9C28 - chains A and B of the 10 polymer chains in the assembly; structure by electron microscopy, 3.12 A resolution.

# Chain A (and B)
Protein: Glutamine synthetase
Source organism: Rattus norvegicus
Notes: EC 6.3.1.2, 2.3.1.225; chain B of this document is another copy of the same molecule, construct and numbering; everything in this record applies to it too
Reference sequence: P09606 (GLNA_RAT); residue numbers follow UniProt; this construct covers 1-373
Chain sequence (373 residues; row label = number of the first residue in the row):
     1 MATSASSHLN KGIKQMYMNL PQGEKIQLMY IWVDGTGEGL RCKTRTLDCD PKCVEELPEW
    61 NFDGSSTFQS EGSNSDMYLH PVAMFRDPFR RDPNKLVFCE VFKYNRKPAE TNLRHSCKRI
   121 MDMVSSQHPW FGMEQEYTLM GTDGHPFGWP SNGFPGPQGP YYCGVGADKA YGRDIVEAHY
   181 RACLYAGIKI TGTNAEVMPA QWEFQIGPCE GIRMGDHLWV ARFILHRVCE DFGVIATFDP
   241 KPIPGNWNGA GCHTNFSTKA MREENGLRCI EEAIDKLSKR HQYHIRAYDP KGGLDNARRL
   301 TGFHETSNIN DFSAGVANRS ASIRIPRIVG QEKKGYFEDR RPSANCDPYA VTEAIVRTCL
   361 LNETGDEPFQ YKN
Unresolved in the structure: 1, 304-305, 372-373
Ion coordination: Mn2+ near Glu203 (its only coordinating residue here)
UniProt features mapped onto this chain:
  - region: Ala2 to Lys25 (Required for glutamine-induced ubiquitination by CRL4(CRBN) and proteasomal degradation)
  - binding site (ATP): Glu134, Glu203 to Pro208, Asn255 to Ser257, Arg319, Arg324
  - binding site (Mn(2+)): Glu134, Glu136, Glu196, Glu203, His253, Glu338
  - binding site (L-glutamate): Asn246, Trp247, Arg319, Arg340
  - binding site (ADP): Tyr336 to Glu338
  - modified residue: Ala2 (N-acetylalanine), Lys11 (N6-acetyllysine), Lys14 (N6-acetyllysine), Tyr104 (Phosphotyrosine), Ser343 (Phosphoserine)
Reported in the primary citation:
  - self-association interface (contacts with another copy of this molecule): Trp149 to Pro157
  - binding site for Mn2+: Arg340 (citing earlier work)
  - conformationally variable residues: Lys291 to Arg299

# Chain A / chain B interface
Residue-residue contacts (87):
  Lys11(A) - Asn10(B)
  Lys11(A) - Ile13(B)
  Lys14(A) - Ile13(B)
  Lys14(A) - Met16(B)
  Gln15(A) - Met16(B)
  Pro88(A) - Leu20(B)
  Phe89(A) - Tyr17(B)
  Arg91(A) - Asn19(B)
  Arg91(A) - Leu20(B)
  Phe147(A) - Ala5(B)
  Phe147(A) - Ser6(B)
  Phe147(A) - Leu9(B)  hydrophobic
  Gly148(A) - Ala5(B)
  Gly159(A) - Arg41(B)  hydrogen bond (backbone-side chain)
  Gly159(A) - Ser66(B)
  Gly159(A) - Phe68(B)
  Pro160(A) - Arg41(B)
  Pro160(A) - Phe68(B)
  Tyr162(A) - Arg41(B)  hydrogen bond (backbone-side chain)
  Tyr162(A) - Asp63(B)
  Tyr162(A) - Ser66(B)
  Tyr162(A) - Thr67(B)
  Cys163(A) - Arg41(B)
  Cys163(A) - Cys42(B)  hydrogen bond (backbone-backbone)
  Cys163(A) - Lys43(B)
  Val165(A) - Leu40(B)
  Val165(A) - Cys42(B)  hydrophobic
  Val165(A) - Phe223(B)  hydrophobic
  Val165(A) - His226(B)
  Val165(A) - Arg227(B)
  Val165(A) - Glu230(B)
  Gly166(A) - Glu230(B)  hydrogen bond (backbone-side chain)
  Ala167(A) - Glu230(B)
  Ala167(A) - Val234(B)
  Ala167(A) - Ile235(B)  hydrophobic
  Asp168(A) - Ile235(B)
  Ala170(A) - Glu230(B)
  Tyr171(A) - Ser6(B)
  Gly172(A) - Ser6(B)  hydrogen bond (backbone-side chain)
  Arg173(A) - Cys42(B)  hydrogen bond
  Arg173(A) - Arg227(B)
  Arg173(A) - Glu230(B)  salt bridge
  Asp174(A) - Ser6(B)
  Asp174(A) - Leu9(B)
  Asp174(A) - Lys11(B)  salt bridge
  Asp174(A) - Lys14(B)  salt bridge
  Ile175(A) - Leu9(B)  hydrophobic
  Glu177(A) - Arg90(B)  salt bridge
  Ala178(A) - Tyr17(B)  hydrophobic
  Tyr180(A) - Gln27(B)
  Tyr180(A) - Thr44(B)
  Tyr180(A) - Arg45(B)
  Tyr180(A) - Thr46(B)  hydrogen bond
  Arg181(A) - Tyr17(B)
  Arg181(A) - Met18(B)  hydrogen bond (side chain-backbone)
  Arg181(A) - Leu20(B)  hydrogen bond (side chain-backbone)
  Arg181(A) - Gln22(B)  hydrogen bond
  Arg181(A) - Gln27(B)
  Arg181(A) - Arg90(B)
  Leu184(A) - Lys25(B)
  Leu184(A) - Gln27(B)
  Tyr185(A) - Leu20(B)  hydrophobic
  Tyr185(A) - Pro21(B)
  Ile190(A) - Thr46(B)  hydrogen bond (backbone-side chain)
  Thr191(A) - Arg45(B)
  Thr191(A) - Thr46(B)  hydrogen bond (backbone-backbone)
  Gly192(A) - Thr44(B)
  Gly192(A) - Arg45(B)
  Thr193(A) - Lys43(B)
  Thr193(A) - Thr44(B)  hydrogen bond (backbone-backbone)
  Asn194(A) - Lys43(B)
  Val197(A) - Ser66(B)
  Val228(A) - Tyr17(B)
  Asp231(A) - Ile13(B)
  Asp231(A) - Tyr17(B)  hydrogen bond
  Phe232(A) - Leu9(B)
  Phe232(A) - Asn10(B)
  Phe232(A) - Ile13(B)  hydrophobic
  Phe232(A) - Lys14(B)
  Arg319(A) - Asp63(B)  salt bridge
  Arg319(A) - Ser75(B)
  Arg327(A) - Asn74(B)
  Arg327(A) - Asp76(B)  salt bridge
  Arg327(A) - Tyr78(B)
  Arg327(A) - Tyr104(B)
  Ile328(A) - Tyr78(B)  hydrophobic
  Gln331(A) - Tyr78(B)
Other interface residues (no listed pair), chain A (49 interface residues in all): Thr3, Gly164, Lys169, Ala182, Arg227, Val234, Ala317, Arg324
Other interface residues (no listed pair), chain B (45 interface residues in all): Ser4, Trp32, Asn61, Phe62, Asn94, Gly233

# In short
The interface between chain A and chain B involves 49 residues on one side and 45 on the other, with 14
hydrogen bonds and 6 salt bridges. Polar pairs include Arg173(A)-Glu230(B), Asp174(A)-Lys11(B) and
Asp174(A)-Lys14(B). The paper reports a binding site for Mn2+ at Arg340(A); conformational variability at
Lys291(A).
Chain A and chain B are both Glutamine synthetase (Rattus norvegicus); the structure, Structure of endogenous
Glutamine synthetase from rat model of Alzheimer's disease, was determined by electron microscopy.
